PDB entry 1N13 | X-ray diffraction, 1.40 A resolution | chains A and C of the 6 polymer chains in the assembly

== Chain A (and C) ==
Name: Pyruvoyl-dependent arginine decarboxylase beta chain
From: Methanocaldococcus jannaschii
Notes: EC 4.1.1.19; chain C of this document is another copy of the same molecule, construct and numbering; everything in this record applies to it too
UniProt: Q57764 (PDAD_METJA); residue numbers follow UniProt; this construct covers 1-52
Amino-acid sequence (52 residues; numbered 1 to 52; the number before each row is that of its first residue):
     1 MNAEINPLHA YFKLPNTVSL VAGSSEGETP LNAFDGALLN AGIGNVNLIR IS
Unresolved in the structure: 1-6 (chain C: 1-4)
Curated features (UniProtKB/Swiss-Prot):
  - site: Ser52 (Cleavage (non-hydrolytic))
Residues lining bound ligands: agmatine (AG2): Leu31, Phe34, Asp35, Leu38, Gly44, Val46
What the authors report for this chain:
  - binding site for agmatine: Leu31, Phe34, Asp35, Gly44, Val46, Ser52
  - catalytic residues: Ser52 (proposed by the authors, not directly observed)

== Interface between chain A and chain C ==
Pairs across the interface (12):
  His9(A) with His9(C), hydrogen bond
  Ala10(A) with His9(C), hydrogen bond (backbone-side chain); Phe12(C)
  Tyr11(A) with Phe12(C)
  Phe12(A) with Tyr11(C), hydrophobic; Phe12(C), hydrophobic
  Ile49(A) with Ile49(C), hydrophobic
  Ile51(A) with Asn47(C); Leu48(C); Ile49(C), hydrophobic
  Ser52(A) with Phe34(C); Leu48(C), hydrogen bond (backbone-backbone)
Also at the interface, not in a pair above, chain A (8 interface residues in all): Arg50
Also at the interface, not in a pair above, chain C (10 interface residues in all): Leu8, Leu38, Val46

== Overview ==
The interface between chain A and chain C involves 8 residues on one side and 10 on the other, with 3 hydrogen
bonds. Among the polar pairs are His9(A)-His9(C), Ala10(A)-His9(C) and Ser52(A)-Leu48(C). Bound to chain A:
agmatine. From the paper: the catalytic residue Ser52(A); a binding site for agmatine at Leu31(A), Phe34(A)
and Asp35(A) among others.
Chain A and chain C are both Pyruvoyl-dependent arginine decarboxylase beta chain (Methanocaldococcus
jannaschii); the structure, The Crystal Structure of Pyruvoyl-dependent Arginine Decarboxylase from
Methanococcus jannashii, was determined by X-ray diffraction (same publication as 1MT1 and 1N2M).
